PDB entry 7V9K | electron microscopy, 8.10 A resolution (very low resolution: no residue pairs are listed; an interface is given only as per-side residue counts) | chains a and J of the 34 polymer chains in the assembly

[Chain a]
Protein: Histone H3.1
Organism: Homo sapiens
Reference sequence: P68431 (H31_HUMAN); residues 0-135 here correspond to UniProt positions 1-136 (UniProt number = residue number + 1)
Sequence (136 residues; numbered 0 to 135; the number before each row is that of its first residue; numbering starts at 0):
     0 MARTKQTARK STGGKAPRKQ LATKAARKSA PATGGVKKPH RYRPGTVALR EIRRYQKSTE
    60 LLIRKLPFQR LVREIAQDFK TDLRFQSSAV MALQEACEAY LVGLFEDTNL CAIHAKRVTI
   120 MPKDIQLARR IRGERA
Not modelled in the structure: 0-35
Swiss-Prot annotation at these positions:
  - modified residue: Arg2 (Asymmetric dimethylarginine), Thr3 (Phosphothreonine), Lys4 (Allysine), Gln5 (5-glutamyl dopamine), Thr6 (Phosphothreonine), Arg8 (Citrulline), Lys9 (N6,N6,N6-trimethyllysine), Ser10 (ADP-ribosylserine), Thr11 (Phosphothreonine), Lys14 (N6-(2-hydroxyisobutyryl)lysine), Arg17 (Asymmetric dimethylarginine), Lys18 (N6-(2-hydroxyisobutyryl)lysine), Lys23 (N6-(2-hydroxyisobutyryl)lysine), Arg26 (Citrulline), Lys27 (N6,N6,N6-trimethyllysine), Ser28 (ADP-ribosylserine), Lys36 (N6,N6,N6-trimethyllysine), Lys37 (N6-methyllysine), Tyr41 (Phosphotyrosine), Lys56 (N6,N6,N6-trimethyllysine) and 8 more in UniProt
  - lipidation: Lys18 (N6-decanoyllysine)

[Chain J]
Molecule: 539-nt DNA strand
Organism: Homo sapiens
Sequence (539 nucleotides; numbered 1 to 539; the number before each row is that of its first residue):
     1 AACCCTAACC CTAACCCTAA CCCTAACCCT AACCCTAACC CTAACCCTAA CCCTAACCCT
    61 AACCCTAACC CTAACCCTAA CCCTAACCCT AACCCTAACC CTAACCCTAA CCCTAACCCT
   121 AACCCTAACC CTAACCCTAA CCCTAACCCT AACCCTAACC CTAACCCTAA CCCTAACCCT
   181 AACCCTAACC CTAACCCTAA CCCTAACCCT AACCCTAACC CTAACCCTAA CCCTAACCCT
   241 AACCCTAACC CTAACCCTAA CCCTAACCCT AACCCTAACC CTAACCCTAA CCCTAACCCT
   301 AACCCTAACC CTAACCCTAA CCCTAACCCT AACCCTAACC CTAACCCTAA CCCTAACCCT
   361 AACCCTAACC CTAACCCTAA CCCTAACCCT AACCCTAACC CTAACCCTAA CCCTAACCCT
   421 AACCCTAACC CTAACCCTAA CCCTAACCCT AACCCTAACC CTAACCCTAA CCCTAACCCT
   481 AACCCTAACC CTAACCCTAA CCCTAACCCT AACCCTAACC CTAACCCTAA CCCTAACCC

[Chain a / chain J interface]
At this resolution (8 A) residue pairs are not listed: 19 residues of chain a and 13 of chain J lie at the interface.

[Summary]
Chain a and chain J form an interface of 19 and 13 residues respectively.
Here chain a is Histone H3.1 and chain J is a 539-nt DNA strand, both from Homo sapiens. Entry 7V9K (Telomeric
tetranucleosome) was determined by electron microscopy together with 7V90, 7V96, 7V9C, 7V9J, 7V9S and 7VA4
from the same study.
